PDB entry 5L43 | X-ray diffraction, 1.80 A resolution | chain A

Chain A:
Molecule: K-26 dipeptidyl carboxypeptidase
From: Astrosporangium hypotensionis K-26
Sequence (683 residues; each row starts with the number of its first residue; numbers below 1 keep their minus sign (Met-11 is residue -11)):
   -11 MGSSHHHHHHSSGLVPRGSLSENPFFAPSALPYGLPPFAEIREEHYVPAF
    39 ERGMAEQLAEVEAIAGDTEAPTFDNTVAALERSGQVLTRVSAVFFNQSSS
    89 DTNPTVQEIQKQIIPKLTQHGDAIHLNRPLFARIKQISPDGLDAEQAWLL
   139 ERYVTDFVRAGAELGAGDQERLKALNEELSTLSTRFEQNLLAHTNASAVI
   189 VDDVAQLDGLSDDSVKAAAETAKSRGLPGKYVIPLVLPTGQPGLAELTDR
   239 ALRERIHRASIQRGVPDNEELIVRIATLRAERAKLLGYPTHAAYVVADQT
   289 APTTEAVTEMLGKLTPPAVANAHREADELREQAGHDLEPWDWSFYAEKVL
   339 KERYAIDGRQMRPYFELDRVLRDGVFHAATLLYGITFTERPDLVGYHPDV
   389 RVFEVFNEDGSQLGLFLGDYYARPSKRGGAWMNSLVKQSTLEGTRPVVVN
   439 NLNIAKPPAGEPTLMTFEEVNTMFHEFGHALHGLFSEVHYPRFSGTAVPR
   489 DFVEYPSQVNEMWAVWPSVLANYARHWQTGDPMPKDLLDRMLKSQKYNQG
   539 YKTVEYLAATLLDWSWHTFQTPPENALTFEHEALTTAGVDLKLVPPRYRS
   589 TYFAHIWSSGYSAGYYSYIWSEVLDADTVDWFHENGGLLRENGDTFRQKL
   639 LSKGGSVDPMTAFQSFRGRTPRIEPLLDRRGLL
Disordered / not traced: -11 to 9
Ion coordination: Zn2+: His467, Glu492 (together with sulfate ion); Mg2+: Asp524, Asp527
Reported in the primary citation:
  - Zn2+ coordination: His463, His467, Glu492
  - binding site for sulfate ion: His467, Tyr606
  - catalytic residues: Tyr599, Tyr606 (proposed by the authors, not directly observed)

Overview:
His467 and Glu492 coordinate Zn2+. The Mg2+ site is built by Asp524 and Asp527. From the paper: catalytic
residues Tyr599 and Tyr606; a binding site for sulfate ion at His467 and Tyr606.
Chain A is K-26 dipeptidyl carboxypeptidase (Astrosporangium hypotensionis K-26); the structure, Structure of
K26-DCP, was determined by X-ray diffraction (same publication as 5L44).
